PDB entry 6BCL | electron microscopy, 3.54 A resolution | chains C and D of the 4 polymer chains in the assembly

Chain C (and D):
Name: Transient receptor potential cation channel subfamily M member 4
From: Mus musculus
Notes: chain D of this document is another copy of the same molecule, construct and numbering; everything in this record applies to it too
UniProtKB: Q7TN37 (TRPM4_MOUSE); numbering as in UniProt (aligned over 1-1213)
Amino-acid sequence (1254 residues; numbered 1 to 1254; the number before each row is that of its first residue):
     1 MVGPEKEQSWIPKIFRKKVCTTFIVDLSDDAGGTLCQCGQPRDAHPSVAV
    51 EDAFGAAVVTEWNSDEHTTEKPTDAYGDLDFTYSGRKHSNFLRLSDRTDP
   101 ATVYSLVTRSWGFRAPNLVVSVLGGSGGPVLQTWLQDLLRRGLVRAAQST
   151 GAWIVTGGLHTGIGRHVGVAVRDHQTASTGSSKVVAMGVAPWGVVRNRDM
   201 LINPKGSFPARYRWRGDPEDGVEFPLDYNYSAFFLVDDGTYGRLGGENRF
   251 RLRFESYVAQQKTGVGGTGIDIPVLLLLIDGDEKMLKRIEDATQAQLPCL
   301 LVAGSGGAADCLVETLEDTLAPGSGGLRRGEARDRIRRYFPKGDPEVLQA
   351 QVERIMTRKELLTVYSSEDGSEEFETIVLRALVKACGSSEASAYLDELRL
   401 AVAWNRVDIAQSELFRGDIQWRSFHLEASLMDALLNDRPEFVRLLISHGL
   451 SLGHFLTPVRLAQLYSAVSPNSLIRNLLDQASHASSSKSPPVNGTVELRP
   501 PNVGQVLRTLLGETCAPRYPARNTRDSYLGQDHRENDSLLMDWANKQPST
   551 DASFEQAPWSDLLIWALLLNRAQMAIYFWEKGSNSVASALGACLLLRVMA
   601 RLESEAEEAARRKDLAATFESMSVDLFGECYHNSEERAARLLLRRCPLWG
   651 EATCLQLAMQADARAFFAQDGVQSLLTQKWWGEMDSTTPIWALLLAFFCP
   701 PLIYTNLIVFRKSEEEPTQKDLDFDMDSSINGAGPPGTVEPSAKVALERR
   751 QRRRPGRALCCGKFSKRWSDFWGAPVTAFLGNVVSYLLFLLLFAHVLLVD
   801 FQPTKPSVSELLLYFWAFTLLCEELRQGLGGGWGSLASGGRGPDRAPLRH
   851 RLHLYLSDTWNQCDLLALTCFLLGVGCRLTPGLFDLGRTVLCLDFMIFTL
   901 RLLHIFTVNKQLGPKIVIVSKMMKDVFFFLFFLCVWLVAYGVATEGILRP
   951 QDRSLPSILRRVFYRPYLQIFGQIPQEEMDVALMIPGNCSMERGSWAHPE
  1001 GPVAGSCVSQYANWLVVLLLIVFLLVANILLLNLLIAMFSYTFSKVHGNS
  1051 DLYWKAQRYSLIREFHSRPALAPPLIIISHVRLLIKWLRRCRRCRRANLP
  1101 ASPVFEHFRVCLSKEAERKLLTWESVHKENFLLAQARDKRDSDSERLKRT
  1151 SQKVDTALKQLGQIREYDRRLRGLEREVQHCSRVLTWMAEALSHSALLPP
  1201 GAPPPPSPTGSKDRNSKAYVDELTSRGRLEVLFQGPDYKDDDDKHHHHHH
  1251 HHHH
Unresolved in the structure: 1-11, 25-67, 318-330, 387-395, 485-500, 512-555, 713-764, 831-847, 1091-1111, 1194-1254
Disulfide bonds: C989-C1007
Construct notes: expression tag (1214-1254)
Reported in the primary citation:
  - specificity-determining residues: Q973

How chain C and chain D interact:
Residue-residue contacts (87):
  F415(C) - R140(D)  hydrogen bond (backbone-side chain)
  F415(C) - D173(D)
  G417(C) - Q136(D)
  D418(C) - V130(D)
  S447(C) - T176(D)
  H448(C) - R86(D)
  H448(C) - R172(D)
  G449(C) - Y83(D)
  L450(C) - Y83(D)
  L450(C) - S84(D)  hydrogen bond (backbone-backbone)
  S451(C) - T82(D)  hydrogen bond (side chain-backbone)
  S451(C) - Y83(D)
  H632(C) - E607(D)
  N633(C) - E605(D)  hydrogen bond
  N633(C) - E607(D)  hydrogen bond
  L798(C) - V942(D)  hydrophobic
  L798(C) - E945(D)
  L798(C) - G946(D)
  V799(C) - R953(D)  hydrogen bond (backbone-side chain)
  D885(C) - R949(D)  salt bridge
  D885(C) - Y1011(D)
  R888(C) - G946(D)  hydrogen bond (side chain-backbone)
  R888(C) - R949(D)
  T889(C) - Y1011(D)
  C892(C) - A943(D)
  C892(C) - G946(D)
  C892(C) - I947(D)
  F895(C) - V938(D)
  F895(C) - V942(D)  hydrophobic
  M896(C) - A939(D)
  M896(C) - A943(D)  hydrophobic
  M896(C) - L1019(D)  hydrophobic
  T899(C) - V935(D)
  T899(C) - A939(D)
  L900(C) - W936(D)  hydrophobic
  L903(C) - F931(D)  hydrophobic
  L903(C) - F932(D)  hydrophobic
  L912(C) - F928(D)  hydrophobic
  K915(C) - D925(D)  salt bridge
  K915(C) - F928(D)
  I916(C) - F928(D)  hydrophobic
  I916(C) - F931(D)  hydrophobic
  V919(C) - L1034(D)  hydrophobic
  M922(C) - L1034(D)  hydrophobic
  V926(C) - L1030(D)  hydrophobic
  F929(C) - I1029(D)  hydrophobic
  R960(C) - D980(D)  salt bridge
  R960(C) - A982(D)
  Y964(C) - V1017(D)  hydrophobic
  Y964(C) - L1020(D)
  Y967(C) - I1021(D)
  Y967(C) - L1025(D)
  L968(C) - Q976(D)
  L968(C) - L1024(D)  hydrophobic
  F971(C) - L1024(D)
  F971(C) - N1028(D)
  F971(C) - I1029(D)  hydrophobic
  Q973(C) - G972(D)  hydrogen bond (side chain-backbone)
  Q973(C) - I974(D)
  P1002(C) - A982(D)
  V1003(C) - A982(D)
  V1003(C) - L983(D)  hydrophobic
  L1035(C) - I1029(D)  hydrophobic
  I1036(C) - N1033(D)
  I1036(C) - I1036(D)  hydrophobic
  F1039(C) - N1033(D)
  F1039(C) - L1034(D)
  F1039(C) - A1037(D)
  F1043(C) - M1038(D)  hydrophobic
  F1043(C) - Y1041(D)  hydrophobic
  H1047(C) - Y1041(D)
  L1133(C) - S181(D)
  D1143(C) - S1144(D)
  D1143(C) - L1147(D)
  R1146(C) - S1144(D)  hydrogen bond (side chain-backbone)
  R1146(C) - K1148(D)
  T1150(C) - S1151(D)
  K1153(C) - V1154(D)
  K1153(C) - D1155(D)  salt bridge
  K1153(C) - L1158(D)
  V1154(C) - V1154(D)  hydrophobic
  T1156(C) - L1158(D)
  A1157(C) - L1158(D)  hydrophobic
  A1157(C) - L1161(D)  hydrophobic
  Q1160(C) - L1161(D)  hydrogen bond (side chain-backbone)
  Q1160(C) - R1165(D)
  C1181(C) - S1182(D)
Also at the interface, not in a pair above, chain C (72 interface residues in all): L414, Q420, L444, I446, L452, W559, E635, A794, P803, F884, L886, L893, L902, F906, Q911, M923, L930, S1040, R1140, L1147, L1174
Also at the interface, not in a pair above, chain D (70 interface residues in all): P129, R165, A177, T179, A606, K924, I958, E992, L1015, E1175

Summary:
72 residues of chain C and 70 residues of chain D are in contact; the contacts include 10 hydrogen bonds and 4
salt bridges. Polar contacts include D885(C)-R949(D), K915(C)-D925(D) and R960(C)-D980(D). The paper reports
the specificity determinant Q973(C).
Both chains are Transient receptor potential cation channel subfamily M member 4 (Mus musculus). Entry 6BCL
(cryo-EM structure of TRPM4 in apo state with long coiled coil at 3.5 angstrom resolution) was determined by
electron microscopy, deposited together with 6BCJ, 6BCO and 6BCQ.
